Entry 5UAH (X-ray diffraction, 4.10 A resolution (low resolution: residue-level contacts below are approximate; hydrogen-bond / salt-bridge calls are withheld)); this record covers chains D and E of the 6 polymer chains in the assembly.

== Chain D ==
Molecule: DNA-directed RNA polymerase subunit beta'
Source organism: Escherichia coli (strain K12)
Notes: EC 2.7.7.6
Reference sequence: P0A8T7 (RPOC_ECOLI); numbering as in UniProt (aligned over 1-1407)
Amino-acid sequence (1407 residues; numbered 1 to 1407; the number before each row is that of its first residue):
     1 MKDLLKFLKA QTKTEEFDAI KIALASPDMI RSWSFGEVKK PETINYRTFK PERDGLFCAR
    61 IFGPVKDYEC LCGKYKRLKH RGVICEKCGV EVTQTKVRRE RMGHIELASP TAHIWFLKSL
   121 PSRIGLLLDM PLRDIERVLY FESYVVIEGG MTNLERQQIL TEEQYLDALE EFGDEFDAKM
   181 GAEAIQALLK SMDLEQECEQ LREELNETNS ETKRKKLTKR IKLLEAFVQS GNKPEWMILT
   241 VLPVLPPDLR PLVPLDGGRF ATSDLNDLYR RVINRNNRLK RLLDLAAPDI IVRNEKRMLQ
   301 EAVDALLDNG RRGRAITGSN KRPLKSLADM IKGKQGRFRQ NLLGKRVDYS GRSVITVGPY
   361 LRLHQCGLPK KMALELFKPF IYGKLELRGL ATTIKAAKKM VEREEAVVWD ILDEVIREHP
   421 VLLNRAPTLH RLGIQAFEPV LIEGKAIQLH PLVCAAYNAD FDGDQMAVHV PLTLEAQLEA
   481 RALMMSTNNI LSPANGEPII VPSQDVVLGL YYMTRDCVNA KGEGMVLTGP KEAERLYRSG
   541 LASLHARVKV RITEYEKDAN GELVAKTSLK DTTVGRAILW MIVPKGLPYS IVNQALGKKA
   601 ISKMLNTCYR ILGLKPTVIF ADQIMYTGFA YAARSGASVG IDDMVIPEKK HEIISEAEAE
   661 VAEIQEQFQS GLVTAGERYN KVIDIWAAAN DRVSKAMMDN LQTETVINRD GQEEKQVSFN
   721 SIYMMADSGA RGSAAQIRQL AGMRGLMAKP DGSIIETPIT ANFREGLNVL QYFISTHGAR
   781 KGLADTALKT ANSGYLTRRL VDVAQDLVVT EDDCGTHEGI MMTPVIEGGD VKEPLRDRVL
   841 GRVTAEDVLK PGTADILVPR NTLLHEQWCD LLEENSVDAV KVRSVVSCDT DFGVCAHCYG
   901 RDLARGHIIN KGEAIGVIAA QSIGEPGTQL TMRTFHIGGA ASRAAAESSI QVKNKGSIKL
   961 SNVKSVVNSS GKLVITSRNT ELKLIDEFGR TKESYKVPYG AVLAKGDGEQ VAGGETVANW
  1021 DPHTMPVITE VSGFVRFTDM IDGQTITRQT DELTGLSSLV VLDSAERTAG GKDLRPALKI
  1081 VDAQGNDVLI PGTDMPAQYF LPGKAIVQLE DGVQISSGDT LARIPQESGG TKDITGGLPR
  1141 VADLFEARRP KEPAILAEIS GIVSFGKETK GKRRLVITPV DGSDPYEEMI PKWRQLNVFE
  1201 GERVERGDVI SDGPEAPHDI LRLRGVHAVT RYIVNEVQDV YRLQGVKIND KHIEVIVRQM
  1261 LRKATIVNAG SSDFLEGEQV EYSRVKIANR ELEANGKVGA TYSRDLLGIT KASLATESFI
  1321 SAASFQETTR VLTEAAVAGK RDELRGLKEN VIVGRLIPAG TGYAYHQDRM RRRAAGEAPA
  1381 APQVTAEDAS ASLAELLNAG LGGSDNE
Disordered / not traced: 1-7, 933-1134, 1377-1407
Curated features (UniProtKB/Swiss-Prot):
  - binding site (Zn(2+)): Cys70, Cys72, Cys85, Cys88, Cys814, Cys888, Cys895, Cys898
  - binding site (Mg(2+)): Asp460, Asp462, Asp464
  - modified residue: Lys983 (N6-acetyllysine)
  - mutagenesis: Gln504 (Q504P: Resistant to antibiotics salinamide A and B), Asn690 (N690D: Resistant to antibiotics salinamide A and B), Met697 (M697V: Resistant to antibiotics salinamide A and B), Ala735 (A735T: Resistant to antibiotics salinamide A and B), Arg738 (R738C/H/P/S: Resistant to antibiotics salinamide A and B), Ala748 (A748E: Resistant to antibiotics salinamide A and B), Pro758 (P758S/T: Resistant to antibiotics salinamide A and B), Phe763 (F763C: Resistant to antibiotics salinamide A and B), Ser775 (S775A: Resistant to antibiotics salinamide A and B), Ala779 (A779T/V: Resistant to antibiotics salinamide A and B), Arg780 (R780C: Resistant to antibiotics salinamide A and B), Gly782 (G782A/C: Resistant to antibiotics salinamide A and B), 1 further mutagenesis entry in UniProt
Bound ions: Zn2+ site 1: Cys70, Cys72, Cys85, Cys88; Mg2+ site 1: Asp460 (shared with 1 residue of chain C); Mg2+ site 2: Asp462, Asp464; Zn2+ site 2: Cys814, Cys888, Cys895, Cys898

== Chain E ==
Molecule: DNA-directed RNA polymerase subunit omega
Source organism: Escherichia coli (strain K12)
Notes: EC 2.7.7.6
Reference sequence: P0A800 (RPOZ_ECOLI); numbering as in UniProt (aligned over 1-91)
Amino-acid sequence (91 residues; each row starts with the number of its first residue):
     1 MARVTVQDAV EKIGNRFDLV LVAARRARQM QVGGKDPLVP EENDKTTVIA LREIEEGLIN
    61 NQILDVRERQ EQQEQEAAEL QAVTAIAEGR R
Disordered / not traced: 1, 91

== Chain D / chain E interface ==
Pairs across the interface - 53 pairs, chain D then chain E:
  Glu414(D) - Lys45(E)
  Val415(D) - Lys45(E)
  Ile416(D) - Lys45(E)
  Arg417(D) - Glu42(E)
  Arg417(D) - Asn43(E)
  Arg417(D) - Asp44(E)
  Arg417(D) - Lys45(E)
  Glu418(D) - Ala2(E)
  Glu418(D) - Asp44(E)
  Glu418(D) - Lys45(E)
  Glu418(D) - Val48(E)
  Glu438(D) - Ala2(E)
  Leu474(D) - Ala27(E)
  Leu474(D) - Arg28(E)
  Leu474(D) - Gln31(E)
  Glu475(D) - Arg28(E)
  Gln477(D) - Thr47(E)
  Leu478(D) - Val20(E)
  Leu478(D) - Ala23(E)
  Leu478(D) - Ala24(E)
  Leu478(D) - Thr47(E)
  Glu479(D) - Val20(E)
  Arg481(D) - Arg3(E)
  Arg481(D) - Val6(E)
  Arg481(D) - Thr47(E)
  Arg481(D) - Val48(E)
  Arg481(D) - Leu51(E)
  Ala482(D) - Val6(E)
  Ala482(D) - Arg16(E)
  Ala482(D) - Val20(E)
  Leu483(D) - Phe17(E)
  Thr487(D) - Val4(E)
  Asn488(D) - Thr5(E)
  Asn488(D) - Val6(E)
  Asn488(D) - Arg16(E)
  Leu614(D) - Thr5(E)
  Leu614(D) - Gln7(E)
  Lys615(D) - Thr5(E)
  Lys615(D) - Gln7(E)
  Lys615(D) - Asp8(E)
  Val618(D) - Val4(E)
  Val618(D) - Thr5(E)
  Arg905(D) - Val10(E)
  Arg905(D) - Arg16(E)
  His907(D) - Glu11(E)
  Asn910(D) - Gly14(E)
  Asn910(D) - Asn15(E)
  Lys911(D) - Asn15(E)
  Lys911(D) - Phe17(E)
  Gly912(D) - Phe17(E)
  Glu913(D) - Phe17(E)
  Gly1360(D) - Phe17(E)
  Thr1361(D) - Leu21(E)
Other interface residues (no listed pair), chain D (32 interface residues in all): His364, Thr473, Met485, Leu903, Ala1364
Other interface residues (no listed pair), chain E (28 interface residues in all): Thr46

== Summary ==
32 residues of chain D face 28 of chain E across their interface. Cys70(D), Cys72(D), Cys85(D) and Cys88(D)
form the Zn2+ site 1. From UniProt: 8 Zn2+-binding residues, 3 Mg2+-binding residues and 13 mutagenesis sites
on chain D.
Chain D is DNA-directed RNA polymerase subunit beta' and chain E is DNA-directed RNA polymerase subunit omega,
both from Escherichia coli (strain K12); the structure, Escherichia coli RNA polymerase and Rifampin complex,
RpoB D516V mutant, was determined by X-ray diffraction (same publication as 5UAG, 5UAC, 5UAJ, 5UAL and 5UAQ).
